PDB entry 6EI0 | X-ray diffraction, 1.34 A resolution | chains Q and G of the 4 polymer chains in the assembly

Chain Q (and G):
Name: Cytosolic copper storage protein (Ccsp)
From: Streptomyces lividans 1326
Notes: chain G of this document is another copy of the same molecule, construct and numbering; everything in this record applies to it too
UniProt: A0A1H2BDT0 (A0A1H2BDT0_9ACTN); residues 20-138 here correspond to UniProt positions 17-135 (UniProt number = residue number - 3)
Chain sequence (119 residues; row label = number of the first residue in the row):
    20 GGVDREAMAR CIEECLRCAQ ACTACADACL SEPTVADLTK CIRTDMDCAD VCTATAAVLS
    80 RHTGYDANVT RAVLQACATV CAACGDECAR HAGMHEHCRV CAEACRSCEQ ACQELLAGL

Chain Q / chain G interface:
Residue-residue contacts - 26 pairs, chain Q then chain G:
  Ile31(Q) - Gln39(G)
  Glu32(Q) - Arg36(G)  salt bridge
  Leu35(Q) - Leu35(G)
  Leu35(Q) - Gln39(G)
  Gln39(Q) - Ala28(G)  hydrogen bond (side chain-backbone)
  Gln39(Q) - Ile31(G)
  Gln39(Q) - Glu32(G)
  Gln39(Q) - Leu35(G)
  Thr42(Q) - Ser79(G)
  Asp46(Q) - Arg24(G)  salt bridge
  Asp46(Q) - Ser79(G)
  Met65(Q) - Arg80(G)
  Thr72(Q) - Leu35(G)
  Ala75(Q) - Gln39(G)  hydrogen bond (backbone-side chain)
  Ala76(Q) - Gln39(G)  hydrogen bond (backbone-side chain)
  Ala76(Q) - Thr42(G)
  Ser79(Q) - Gln39(G)  hydrogen bond
  Ser79(Q) - Thr42(G)
  Ser79(Q) - Ala43(G)
  Ser79(Q) - Asp46(G)
  Arg80(Q) - Thr42(G)
  Arg80(Q) - Asp46(G)
  His81(Q) - Asp46(G)  hydrogen bond (backbone-side chain)
  Thr82(Q) - Asp46(G)  hydrogen bond
  Thr82(Q) - Leu49(G)
  Thr82(Q) - Ser50(G)  hydrogen bond
Other interface residues (no listed pair), chain G (15 interface residues in all): His81

In short:
The interface between chain Q and chain G involves 14 residues on one side and 15 on the other, with 7
hydrogen bonds and 2 salt bridges. Polar contacts include Glu32(Q)-Arg36(G), Asp46(Q)-Arg24(G) and
Gln39(Q)-Ala28(G).
Both chains are Cytosolic copper storage protein (Ccsp) (Streptomyces lividans 1326). Entry 6EI0 (Cytosolic
copper storage protein Csp from Streptomyces lividans: apo form) was determined by X-ray diffraction (same
publication as 6EK9).
